7B6R - chains F and I of the 10 polymer chains in the assembly; structure by electron microscopy, 5.80 A resolution (low resolution: residue-level contacts below are approximate; hydrogen-bond / salt-bridge calls are withheld).

Chain F:
Name: Trafficking protein particle complex subunit
Source organism: Drosophila melanogaster
UniProtKB: Q9VLI9 (Q9VLI9_DROME); residue numbers follow UniProt; this construct covers 1-219
Chain sequence (219 residues; row label = number of the first residue in the row):
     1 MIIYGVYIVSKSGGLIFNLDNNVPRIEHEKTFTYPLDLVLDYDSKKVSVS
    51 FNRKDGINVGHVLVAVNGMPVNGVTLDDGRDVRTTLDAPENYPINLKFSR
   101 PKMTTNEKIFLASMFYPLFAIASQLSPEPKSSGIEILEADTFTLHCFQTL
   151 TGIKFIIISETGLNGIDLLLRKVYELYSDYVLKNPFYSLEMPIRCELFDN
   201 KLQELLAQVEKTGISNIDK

Chain I:
Name: Trafficking protein particle complex subunit
Source organism: Drosophila melanogaster
UniProtKB: Q9VSY8 (Q9VSY8_DROME); residues 1-178 here = UniProt positions 1-178
Chain sequence (178 residues; numbered 1 to 178; the number before each row is that of its first residue):
     1 MSRQASRLDAKKVNSEFLTLTYGALVTQMLRDFENAEDVNKQLERIGYNM
    51 GMRLIEDFLARTSAPRCLEMRETADRIQQAFRIYLNIQPTISNWSPASDE
   101 FSLVFDSNPLTEFVELPPDLTNLRYSAILSGCIRGALEMVQLEVQCWFVQ
   151 DQLKGDNVTELRVKFVRRLEEVIPAGED
Unresolved in the structure: 1-9

Chain F / chain I interface:
Contacting residue pairs (30):
  Gln124(F) with Ile173(I)
  Lys130(F) with Val172(I)
  Ser131(F) with Val172(I); Ile173(I); Pro174(I)
  Ser132(F) with Ile173(I); Pro174(I)
  Gly133(F) with Ile173(I); Pro174(I)
  Thr149(F) with Glu56(I)
  Leu150(F) with Ala64(I); Arg66(I)
  Thr151(F) with Met139(I); Val140(I); Gln141(I)
  Gly152(F) with Met139(I)
  Arg171(F) with Leu59(I); Ala60(I); Arg61(I)
  Tyr174(F) with Ile55(I); Glu56(I); Leu59(I); Ala60(I)
  Glu175(F) with Ala60(I)
  Tyr177(F) with Glu56(I)
  Ser178(F) with Glu56(I)
  Val181(F) with Arg53(I)
  Pro185(F) with Arg53(I)
  Leu189(F) with Met52(I); Arg53(I)
Also at the interface, not in a pair above, chain F (20 interface residues in all): Lys11, Ala120, Ile153
Also at the interface, not in a pair above, chain I (20 interface residues in all): Asp57, Ser63, Pro65, Ala175, Asp178

Overview:
Chain F and chain I each contribute 20 residues to their interface.
Here chain F is Trafficking protein particle complex subunit and chain I is Trafficking protein particle
complex subunit, both from Drosophila melanogaster. Entry 7B6R (Drosophila melanogaster TRAPPIII partial
complex: core plus C8 and C11 attached region) was determined by electron microscopy, deposited together with
7B6D, 7B6E, 7B6H and 7B70.
